3JB9 - chains A and C of the 43 polymer chains in the assembly; structure by electron microscopy, 3.60 A resolution.

== Chain A ==
Molecule: Pre-mRNA-splicing factor spp42
From: Schizosaccharomyces pombe 972h-
Reference sequence: O14187 (SPP42_SCHPO); residue numbers follow UniProt; this construct covers 1-2363
Chain sequence (2363 residues; numbered 1 to 2363; the number before each row is that of its first residue):
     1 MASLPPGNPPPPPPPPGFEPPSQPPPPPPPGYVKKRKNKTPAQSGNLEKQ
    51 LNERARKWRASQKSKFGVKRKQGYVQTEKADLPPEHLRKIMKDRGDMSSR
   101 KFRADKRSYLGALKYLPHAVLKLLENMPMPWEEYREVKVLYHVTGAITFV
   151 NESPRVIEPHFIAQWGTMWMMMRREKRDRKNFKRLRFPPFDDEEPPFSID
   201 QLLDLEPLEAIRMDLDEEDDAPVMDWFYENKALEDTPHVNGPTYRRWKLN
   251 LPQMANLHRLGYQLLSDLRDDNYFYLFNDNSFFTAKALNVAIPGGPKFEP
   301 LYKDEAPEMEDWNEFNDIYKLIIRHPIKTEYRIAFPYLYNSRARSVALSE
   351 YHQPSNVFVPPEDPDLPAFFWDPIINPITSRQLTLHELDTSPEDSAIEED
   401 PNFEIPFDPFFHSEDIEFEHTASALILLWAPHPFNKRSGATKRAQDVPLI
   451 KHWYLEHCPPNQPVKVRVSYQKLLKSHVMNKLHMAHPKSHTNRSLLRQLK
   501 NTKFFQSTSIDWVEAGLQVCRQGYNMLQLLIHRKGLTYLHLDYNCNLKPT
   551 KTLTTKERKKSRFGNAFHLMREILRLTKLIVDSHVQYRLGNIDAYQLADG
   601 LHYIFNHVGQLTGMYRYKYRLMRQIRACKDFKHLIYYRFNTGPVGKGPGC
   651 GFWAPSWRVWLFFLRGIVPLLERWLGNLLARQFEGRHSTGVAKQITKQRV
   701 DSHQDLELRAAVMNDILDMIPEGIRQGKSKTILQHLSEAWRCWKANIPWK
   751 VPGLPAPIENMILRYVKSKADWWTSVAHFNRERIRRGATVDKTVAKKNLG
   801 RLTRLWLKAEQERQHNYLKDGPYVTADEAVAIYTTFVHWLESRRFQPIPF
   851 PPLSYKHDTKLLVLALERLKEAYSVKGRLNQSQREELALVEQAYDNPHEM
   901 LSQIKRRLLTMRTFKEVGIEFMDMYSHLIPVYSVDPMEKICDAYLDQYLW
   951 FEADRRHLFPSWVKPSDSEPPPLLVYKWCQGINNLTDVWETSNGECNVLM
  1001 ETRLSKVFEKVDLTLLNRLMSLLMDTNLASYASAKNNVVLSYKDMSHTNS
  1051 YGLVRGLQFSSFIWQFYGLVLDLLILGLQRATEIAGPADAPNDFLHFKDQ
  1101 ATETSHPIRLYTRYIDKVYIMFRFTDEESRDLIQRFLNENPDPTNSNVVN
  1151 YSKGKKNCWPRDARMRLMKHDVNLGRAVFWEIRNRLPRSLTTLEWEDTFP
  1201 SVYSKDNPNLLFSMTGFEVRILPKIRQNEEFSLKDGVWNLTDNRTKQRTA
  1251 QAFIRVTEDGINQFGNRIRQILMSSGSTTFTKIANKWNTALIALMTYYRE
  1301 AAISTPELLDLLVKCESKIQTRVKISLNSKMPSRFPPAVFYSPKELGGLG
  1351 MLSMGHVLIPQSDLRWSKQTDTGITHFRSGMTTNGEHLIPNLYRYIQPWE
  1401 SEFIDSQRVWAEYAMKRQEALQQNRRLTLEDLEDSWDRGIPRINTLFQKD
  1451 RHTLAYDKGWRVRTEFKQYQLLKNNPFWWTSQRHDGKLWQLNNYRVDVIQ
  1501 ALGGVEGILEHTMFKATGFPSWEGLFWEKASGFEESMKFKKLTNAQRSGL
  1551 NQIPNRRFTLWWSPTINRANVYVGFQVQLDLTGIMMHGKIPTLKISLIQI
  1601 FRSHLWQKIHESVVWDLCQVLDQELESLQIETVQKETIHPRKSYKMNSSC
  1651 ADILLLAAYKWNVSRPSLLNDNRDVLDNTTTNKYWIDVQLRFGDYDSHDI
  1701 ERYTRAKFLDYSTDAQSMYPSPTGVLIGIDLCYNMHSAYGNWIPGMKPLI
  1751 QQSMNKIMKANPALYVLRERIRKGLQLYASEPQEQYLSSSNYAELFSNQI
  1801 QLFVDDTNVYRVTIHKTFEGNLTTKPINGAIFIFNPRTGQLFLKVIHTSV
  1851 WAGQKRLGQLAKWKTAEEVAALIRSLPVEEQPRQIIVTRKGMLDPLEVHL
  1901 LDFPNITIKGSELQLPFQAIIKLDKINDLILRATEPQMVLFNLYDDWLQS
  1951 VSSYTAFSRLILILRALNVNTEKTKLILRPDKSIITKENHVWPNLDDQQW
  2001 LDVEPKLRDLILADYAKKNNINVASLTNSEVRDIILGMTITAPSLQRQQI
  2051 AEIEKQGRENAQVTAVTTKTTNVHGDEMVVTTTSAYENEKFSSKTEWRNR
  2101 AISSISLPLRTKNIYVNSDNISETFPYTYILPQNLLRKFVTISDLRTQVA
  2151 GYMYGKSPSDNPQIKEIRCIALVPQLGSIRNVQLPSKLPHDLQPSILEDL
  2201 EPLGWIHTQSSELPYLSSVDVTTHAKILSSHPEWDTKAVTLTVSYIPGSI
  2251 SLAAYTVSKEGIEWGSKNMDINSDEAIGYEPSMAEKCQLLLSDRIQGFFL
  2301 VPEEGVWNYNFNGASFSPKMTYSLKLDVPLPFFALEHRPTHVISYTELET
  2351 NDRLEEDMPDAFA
Unresolved in the structure: 1-46, 303-313, 1533-1538, 1781-1783, 2031-2363

== Chain C ==
Molecule: U5 snRNA
From: Schizosaccharomyces pombe
Sequence (120 nucleotides; row label = number of the first residue in the row):
     1 AUAAUCCGUCAAAGCACUUUGCAAAAGCUAACGUAUCUGUUUCUUGCCUU
    51 UUACCAGAAACAGCCGUUUGUAAGGUGUGCUAAUUUGACUGUAUAGUUUU
   101 UGUAAUCUUUUUCUUGAAAC
Unresolved in the structure: 1-6, 112-120

== Chain A / chain C interface ==
Pairs across the interface - 103 pairs, chain A then chain C:
  Lys69(A) - G75(C)  salt bridge to the phosphate
  Gln76(A) - A73(C)  phosphate contact
  Gln76(A) - G74(C)  hydrogen bond to the phosphate
  Glu78(A) - U19(C)  sugar contact
  Glu78(A) - G74(C)  base contact
  Glu78(A) - G75(C)  hydrogen bond to the sugar
  His118(A) - C65(C)  salt bridge to the phosphate
  Lys122(A) - G66(C)  salt bridge to the phosphate
  Glu125(A) - C65(C)  sugar contact
  Glu125(A) - G66(C)  phosphate contact
  Ser153(A) - G66(C)  hydrogen bond to the phosphate
  Arg155(A) - U67(C)  salt bridge to the phosphate
  Gly241(A) - C17(C)  phosphate contact
  Gly241(A) - U18(C)  phosphate contact
  Pro242(A) - C17(C)  sugar contact
  Pro242(A) - U18(C)  phosphate contact
  Thr243(A) - U18(C)  hydrogen bond to the phosphate
  Arg245(A) - U67(C)  salt bridge to the phosphate
  Arg245(A) - U68(C)  salt bridge to the phosphate
  Lys286(A) - G57(C)  hydrogen bond to the phosphate
  Lys286(A) - A58(C)  salt bridge to the phosphate
  Phe298(A) - G57(C)  phosphate contact
  Glu299(A) - U45(C)  base contact
  Glu299(A) - A56(C)  phosphate contact
  Glu299(A) - G57(C)  hydrogen bond to the phosphate
  Leu301(A) - G57(C)  sugar contact
  Leu301(A) - A58(C)  sugar contact
  His432(A) - U34(C)  stacking on the base
  Lys442(A) - U34(C)  sugar contact
  Arg443(A) - G33(C)  base contact
  Arg443(A) - C65(C)  hydrogen bond to the sugar
  Arg443(A) - G66(C)  hydrogen bond to the sugar
  Gln445(A) - A35(C)  sugar contact
  Asp446(A) - A35(C)  hydrogen bond to the sugar
  Lys451(A) - A35(C)  salt bridge to the phosphate
  Lys451(A) - U36(C)  salt bridge to the phosphate
  Lys475(A) - A56(C)  phosphate contact
  Lys475(A) - G57(C)  salt bridge to the phosphate
  Met479(A) - G57(C)  sugar contact
  Asn480(A) - U36(C)  hydrogen bond to the phosphate
  Lys481(A) - A35(C)  salt bridge to the phosphate
  Leu482(A) - A58(C)  phosphate contact
  His483(A) - A58(C)  salt bridge to the phosphate
  Met484(A) - U36(C)  base contact
  His486(A) - A26(C)  hydrogen bond to the base
  His486(A) - C32(C)  salt bridge to the phosphate
  Pro487(A) - C32(C)  base contact
  Lys488(A) - C32(C)  hydrogen bond to the base
  Lys488(A) - G63(C)  salt bridge to the phosphate
  Ser489(A) - A25(C)  hydrogen bond to the phosphate
  Ser489(A) - A26(C)  phosphate contact
  His490(A) - A24(C)  hydrogen bond to the base
  His490(A) - A25(C)  hydrogen bond to the base
  His490(A) - C32(C)  base contact
  His490(A) - G66(C)  hydrogen bond to the base
  Thr491(A) - A23(C)  base contact
  Thr491(A) - A24(C)  base contact
  Asn492(A) - U67(C)  base contact
  Asn492(A) - U68(C)  hydrogen bond to the base
  Arg493(A) - C64(C)  salt bridge to the phosphate
  Arg497(A) - U20(C)  salt bridge to the phosphate
  Arg497(A) - G21(C)  salt bridge to the phosphate
  Lys500(A) - U19(C)  phosphate contact
  Lys500(A) - U20(C)  salt bridge to the phosphate
  Asn501(A) - U20(C)  hydrogen bond to the sugar
  Asn501(A) - G21(C)  sugar contact
  Lys618(A) - U38(C)  hydrogen bond to the phosphate
  Lys618(A) - G39(C)  salt bridge to the phosphate
  Lys618(A) - A53(C)  phosphate contact
  Lys618(A) - C54(C)  salt bridge to the phosphate
  Tyr619(A) - A53(C)  hydrogen bond to the phosphate
  Tyr619(A) - C54(C)  phosphate contact
  Arg620(A) - G39(C)  salt bridge to the phosphate
  Arg620(A) - C54(C)  hydrogen bond to the phosphate
  Arg620(A) - C55(C)  salt bridge to the phosphate
  Arg623(A) - U38(C)  salt bridge to the phosphate
  Arg623(A) - C55(C)  salt bridge to the phosphate
  Arg623(A) - A56(C)  salt bridge to the phosphate
  Gln624(A) - C37(C)  hydrogen bond to the phosphate
  Gln624(A) - U38(C)  phosphate contact
  Arg658(A) - A35(C)  hydrogen bond to the sugar
  Arg658(A) - U36(C)  salt bridge to the phosphate
  Phe662(A) - A35(C)  sugar contact
  Phe662(A) - U36(C)  sugar contact
  Phe662(A) - C37(C)  sugar contact
  Arg665(A) - U36(C)  base contact
  Arg665(A) - C37(C)  hydrogen bond to the base
  Arg665(A) - C64(C)  hydrogen bond to the base
  Arg665(A) - C65(C)  hydrogen bond to the base
  Gly666(A) - C37(C)  base contact
  Gly666(A) - U38(C)  sugar contact
  Gly666(A) - G63(C)  base contact
  Pro669(A) - G63(C)  sugar contact
  Pro669(A) - C64(C)  sugar contact
  Leu670(A) - U38(C)  sugar contact
  Arg673(A) - G39(C)  sugar contact
  Ala788(A) - C48(C)  hydrogen bond to the base
  Val790(A) - U49(C)  base contact
  Asp791(A) - U49(C)  base contact
  Lys1318(A) - C47(C)  salt bridge to the phosphate
  Lys1318(A) - C48(C)  phosphate contact
  Thr1321(A) - C48(C)  phosphate contact
  Arg1322(A) - U49(C)  salt bridge to the phosphate
Interface residues without a listed pair, chain A (71 interface residues in all): Lys71, Thr77, Leu121, Asn240, Arg246, Lys436, Pro448, Ser476, Asn565, Arg626, Phe663, Ile667, Val668
Interface residues without a listed pair, chain C (39 interface residues in all): A59, A62, U69

== In short ==
The interface between chain A and chain C involves 71 residues on one side and 39 on the other, with 27
hydrogen bonds, 28 salt bridges and 1 aromatic stacking contact. Polar pairs include His486(A)-A26(C),
Lys488(A)-C32(C) and His490(A)-A24(C).
Chain A is Pre-mRNA-splicing factor spp42 (Schizosaccharomyces pombe 972h-) and chain C is U5 snRNA
(Schizosaccharomyces pombe); the structure, Cryo-EM structure of the yeast spliceosome at 3.6 angstrom
resolution, was determined by electron microscopy.
